7X38 - chains L and H of the 5 polymer chains in the assembly; structure by electron microscopy, 3.52 A resolution.

# Chain L
Protein: 8A10 light chain
From: Mus musculus
Amino-acid sequence (108 residues; each row starts with the number of its first residue):
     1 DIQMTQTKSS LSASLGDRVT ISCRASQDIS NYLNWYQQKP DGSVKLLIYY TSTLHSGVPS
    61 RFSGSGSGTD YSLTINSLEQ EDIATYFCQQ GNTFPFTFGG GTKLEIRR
Disulfide bonds: Cys23-Cys88

# Chain H
Protein: 8A10 heavy chain
From: Mus musculus
Amino-acid sequence (118 residues; row label = number of the first residue in the row):
     1 QVQLQQSAAE LARPGASVKM SCKASGYTFT TYTMHWVKQR PGQGLEWIGY INPSSRYTEY
    61 NQKFKDKTTL TADKSSSTAY MQLSSLTFED SAVYYCARRS EADRFVYWGQ GTLVTVSA
Not modelled in the structure: 1
Disulfide bonds: Cys22-Cys96

# How chain L and chain H interact
Residue-residue contacts (22):
  Asn34(L) - Asp103(H)
  Tyr36(L) - Phe105(H)  hydrogen bond (side chain-backbone)
  Gln38(L) - Gln39(H)  hydrogen bond
  Gln38(L) - Tyr95(H)  hydrogen bond
  Gly42(L) - Tyr95(H)
  Val44(L) - Tyr95(H)  hydrophobic
  Val44(L) - Trp108(H)
  Leu46(L) - Phe105(H)
  Tyr49(L) - Arg104(H)  hydrogen bond (backbone-side chain)
  Phe87(L) - Gln39(H)
  Gln89(L) - Asp103(H)
  Phe94(L) - Trp47(H)  hydrophobic
  Phe94(L) - Glu59(H)
  Pro95(L) - Trp47(H)  hydrophobic
  Pro95(L) - Asn61(H)
  Phe96(L) - Trp47(H)
  Phe96(L) - Arg99(H)
  Phe96(L) - Ala102(H)
  Phe96(L) - Phe105(H)  hydrophobic
  Phe98(L) - Leu45(H)
  Phe98(L) - Phe105(H)  hydrophobic
  Gly99(L) - Gly44(H)
Other interface residues (no listed pair), chain L (19 interface residues in all): Asp1, Tyr32, His55, Gly91, Gly100
Other interface residues (no listed pair), chain H (17 interface residues in all): His35, Val37, Lys63, Val106

# Summary
19 residues of chain L face 17 of chain H across their interface, with 4 hydrogen bonds. Polar pairs include
Tyr36(L)-Phe105(H), Gln38(L)-Gln39(H) and Gln38(L)-Tyr95(H).
Chain L is 8A10 light chain and chain H is 8A10 heavy chain, both from Mus musculus; the structure, Cryo-EM
structure of Coxsackievirus B1 empty particle in complex with nAb 8A10 (CVB1-E:8A10), was determined by
electron microscopy, deposited together with 7X2G, 7X2I, 7X2O, 7X2T, 7X2W, 7X35 and 7 further entries.
